Entry 8JJ9 (X-ray diffraction, 2.51 A resolution); this record covers chains A and C.

Chain A:
Name: Protein FAM91A1
Organism: Homo sapiens
Reference sequence: Q658Y4 (F91A1_HUMAN); residue numbers follow UniProt; this construct covers 1-312
Amino-acid sequence (312 residues; row label = number of the first residue in the row):
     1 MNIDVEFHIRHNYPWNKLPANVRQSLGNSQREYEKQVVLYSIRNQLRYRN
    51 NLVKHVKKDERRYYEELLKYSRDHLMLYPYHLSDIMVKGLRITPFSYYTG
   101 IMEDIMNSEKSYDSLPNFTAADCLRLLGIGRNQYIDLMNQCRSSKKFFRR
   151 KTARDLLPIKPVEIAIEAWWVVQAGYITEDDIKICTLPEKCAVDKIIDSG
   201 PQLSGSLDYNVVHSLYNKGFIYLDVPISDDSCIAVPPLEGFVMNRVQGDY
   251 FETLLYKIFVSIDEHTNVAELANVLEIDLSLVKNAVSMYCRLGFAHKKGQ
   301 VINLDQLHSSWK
Unresolved in the structure: 239-251, 312

Chain C:
Name: TBC1 domain family member 23
Organism: Homo sapiens
Reference sequence: Q9NUY8 (TBC23_HUMAN); residues 1-21 here correspond to UniProt positions 533-553 (UniProt number = residue number + 532)
Amino-acid sequence (21 residues; each row starts with the number of its first residue):
     1 RHVSSSDRVGKPYRGVKPVFS

Chain A / chain C interface:
Residue-residue contacts - 44 pairs, chain A then chain C:
  Arg-49(A) / Val-19(C)
  Glu-60(A) / Phe-20(C)
  Arg-61(A) / Phe-20(C)
  Tyr-64(A) / Phe-20(C)  hydrophobic
  Asp-84(A) / Val-19(C)
  Ile-85(A) / Val-19(C)  hydrophobic
  Ile-85(A) / Phe-20(C)  hydrophobic
  Lys-88(A) / Val-19(C)
  Gly-89(A) / Phe-20(C)
  Arg-91(A) / Val-3(C)
  Arg-91(A) / Ser-4(C)  hydrogen bond (side chain-backbone)
  Arg-91(A) / Ser-5(C)
  Arg-91(A) / Asp-7(C)  salt bridge
  Ile-92(A) / Ser-5(C)
  Thr-93(A) / His-2(C)  hydrogen bond
  Thr-93(A) / Val-3(C)
  Phe-95(A) / His-2(C)
  Ser-96(A) / His-2(C)
  Ser-96(A) / Val-3(C)
  Ile-159(A) / His-2(C)
  Pro-161(A) / His-2(C)
  Tyr-176(A) / Val-9(C)  hydrophobic
  Tyr-176(A) / Pro-12(C)
  Tyr-176(A) / Pro-18(C)
  Ile-177(A) / Pro-12(C)
  Ile-177(A) / Tyr-13(C)  hydrogen bond (backbone-backbone)
  Thr-178(A) / Gly-10(C)
  Thr-178(A) / Lys-11(C)
  Glu-179(A) / Gly-10(C)
  Glu-179(A) / Lys-11(C)  hydrogen bond (side chain-backbone)
  Ile-182(A) / Tyr-13(C)  hydrophobic
  Lys-190(A) / Tyr-13(C)  hydrogen bond
  Asp-194(A) / Tyr-13(C)  hydrogen bond
  Asp-194(A) / Arg-14(C)  salt bridge
  Ile-197(A) / Arg-14(C)
  Asp-198(A) / Arg-14(C)  salt bridge
  Tyr-216(A) / His-2(C)
  Asn-217(A) / His-2(C)  hydrogen bond (backbone-side chain)
  Lys-218(A) / Arg-1(C)
  Lys-218(A) / His-2(C)
  Lys-218(A) / Val-3(C)  hydrogen bond (backbone-backbone)
  Gly-219(A) / His-2(C)
  Gly-219(A) / Val-3(C)
  Phe-220(A) / Val-3(C)  hydrophobic
Also at the interface, not in a pair above, chain A (31 interface residues in all): Leu-90, Asp-181
Also at the interface, not in a pair above, chain C (16 interface residues in all): Val-16

Summary:
31 residues of chain A face 16 of chain C across their interface; the contacts include 8 hydrogen bonds and 3
salt bridges. Polar pairs include Arg-91(A)/Asp-7(C), Asp-194(A)/Arg-14(C) and Asp-198(A)/Arg-14(C).
Chain A is Protein FAM91A1 and chain C is TBC1 domain family member 23, both from Homo sapiens; the structure,
Human FAM91A1 N terminal domain in complex with TBC1D23, was determined by X-ray diffraction.
